8ZDQ - chains M and R of the 33 polymer chains in the assembly; structure by electron microscopy, 3.29 A resolution.

== Chain M (and R) ==
Name: Tail Tube Protein (gp13)
Source organism: Mycolicibacterium smegmatis MC2 155
Notes: chain R of this document is another copy of the same molecule, construct and numbering; everything in this record applies to it too
Sequence (300 residues; row label = number of the first residue in the row):
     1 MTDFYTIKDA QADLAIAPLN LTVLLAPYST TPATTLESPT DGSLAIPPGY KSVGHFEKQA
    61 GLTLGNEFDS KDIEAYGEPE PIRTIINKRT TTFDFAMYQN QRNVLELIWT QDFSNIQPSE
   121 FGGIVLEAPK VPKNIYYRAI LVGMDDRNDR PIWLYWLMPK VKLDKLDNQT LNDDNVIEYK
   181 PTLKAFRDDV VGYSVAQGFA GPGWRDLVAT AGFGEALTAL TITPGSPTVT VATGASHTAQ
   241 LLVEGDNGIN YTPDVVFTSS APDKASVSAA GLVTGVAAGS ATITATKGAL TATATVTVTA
Not modelled in the structure: 1

== Chain M / chain R interface ==
Residue-residue contacts (128):
  Thr-2(M) / Leu-44(R)
  Phe-4(M) / Asn-20(R)
  Phe-4(M) / Leu-21(R)
  Phe-4(M) / Thr-22(R)
  Phe-4(M) / Leu-44(R)  hydrophobic
  Phe-4(M) / Val-142(R)
  Phe-4(M) / Gly-143(R)
  Phe-4(M) / Met-144(R)  hydrophobic
  Tyr-5(M) / Asn-20(R)
  Ile-7(M) / Leu-24(R)  hydrophobic
  Ile-7(M) / Leu-44(R)  hydrophobic
  Ile-7(M) / Ile-46(R)  hydrophobic
  Ile-7(M) / Ser-52(R)
  Lys-8(M) / Leu-21(R)  hydrogen bond (side chain-backbone)
  Lys-8(M) / Thr-22(R)
  Lys-8(M) / Ser-52(R)  hydrogen bond (backbone-side chain)
  Lys-8(M) / Gly-54(R)
  Lys-8(M) / His-55(R)
  Lys-8(M) / Phe-56(R)
  Asp-9(M) / Ser-52(R)
  Ala-10(M) / His-55(R)
  Ala-10(M) / Gln-99(R)
  Gln-11(M) / Gln-99(R)  hydrogen bond (backbone-side chain)
  Gln-11(M) / Gln-101(R)
  Leu-14(M) / Tyr-98(R)
  Leu-14(M) / Gln-99(R)
  Leu-14(M) / Asn-100(R)  hydrogen bond (backbone-side chain)
  Leu-14(M) / Gln-101(R)
  Ile-16(M) / Asn-100(R)
  Ile-16(M) / Val-176(R)
  Ile-16(M) / Ile-177(R)  hydrogen bond (backbone-backbone)
  Ala-17(M) / Asn-175(R)
  Ala-17(M) / Val-176(R)  hydrophobic
  Pro-18(M) / Asp-173(R)
  Pro-18(M) / Asn-175(R)
  Pro-18(M) / Ile-177(R)
  Leu-19(M) / Asp-173(R)
  Leu-21(M) / Leu-171(R)  hydrophobic
  Thr-35(M) / Val-125(R)
  Glu-37(M) / Ser-119(R)  hydrogen bond
  Glu-37(M) / Phe-121(R)
  Glu-37(M) / Gly-122(R)
  Glu-37(M) / Gly-123(R)  hydrogen bond (side chain-backbone)
  Ser-38(M) / Phe-121(R)
  Pro-39(M) / Glu-120(R)
  Pro-39(M) / Phe-121(R)
  Thr-40(M) / Phe-121(R)
  Asp-41(M) / Phe-121(R)
  Gly-42(M) / Phe-121(R)
  Lys-58(M) / Asp-173(R)  salt bridge
  Gly-61(M) / Leu-171(R)
  Gly-61(M) / Asn-172(R)
  Leu-62(M) / Gln-169(R)
  Leu-62(M) / Thr-170(R)
  Leu-62(M) / Leu-171(R)  hydrogen bond (backbone-backbone)
  Thr-63(M) / Gln-169(R)
  Thr-63(M) / Thr-170(R)
  Leu-64(M) / Asn-168(R)
  Leu-64(M) / Gln-169(R)  hydrogen bond (backbone-backbone)
  Gly-65(M) / Asn-168(R)
  Asn-66(M) / Leu-166(R)
  Asn-66(M) / Asn-168(R)
  Asn-66(M) / Gln-169(R)
  Phe-68(M) / Leu-163(R)  hydrophobic
  Phe-68(M) / Asp-164(R)
  Phe-68(M) / Lys-165(R)
  Glu-74(M) / Lys-88(R)  salt bridge
  Glu-78(M) / Arg-187(R)  salt bridge
  Pro-79(M) / Asn-87(R)
  Pro-79(M) / Lys-88(R)  hydrogen bond (backbone-side chain)
  Glu-80(M) / Lys-88(R)
  Glu-80(M) / Arg-89(R)
  Pro-81(M) / Lys-88(R)
  Pro-81(M) / Phe-186(R)
  Ile-82(M) / Phe-186(R)
  Arg-83(M) / Tyr-136(R)
  Arg-83(M) / Phe-186(R)
  Thr-84(M) / Asn-134(R)
  Thr-84(M) / Tyr-136(R)
  Thr-84(M) / Lys-162(R)
  Thr-84(M) / Phe-186(R)
  Ile-85(M) / Asn-134(R)
  Ile-86(M) / Pro-132(R)  hydrophobic
  Ile-86(M) / Asn-134(R)  hydrogen bond (backbone-side chain)
  Ile-86(M) / Lys-162(R)
  Ile-86(M) / Leu-163(R)
  Arg-89(M) / Ile-108(R)  hydrogen bond (side chain-backbone)
  Arg-89(M) / Trp-109(R)
  Arg-89(M) / Pro-132(R)
  Arg-89(M) / Leu-166(R)
  Leu-154(M) / Ile-177(R)  hydrophobic
  Tyr-155(M) / Ile-124(R)
  Tyr-155(M) / Val-125(R)
  Trp-156(M) / Ile-177(R)  hydrophobic
  Arg-187(M) / Lys-130(R)
  Gly-192(M) / Lys-130(R)
  Tyr-193(M) / Glu-127(R)
  Tyr-193(M) / Ala-128(R)
  Val-195(M) / Trp-109(R)  hydrophobic
  Val-195(M) / Glu-127(R)
  Val-195(M) / Ala-128(R)  hydrogen bond (backbone-backbone)
  Ala-196(M) / Leu-126(R)
  Ala-196(M) / Glu-127(R)
  Gln-197(M) / Leu-105(R)
  Gln-197(M) / Trp-109(R)  hydrogen bond
  Gln-197(M) / Val-125(R)
  Gln-197(M) / Leu-126(R)  hydrogen bond (backbone-backbone)
  Gln-197(M) / Tyr-179(R)  hydrogen bond
  Gly-198(M) / Ile-124(R)
  Phe-199(M) / Asn-100(R)
  Phe-199(M) / Gly-123(R)
  Phe-199(M) / Ile-124(R)  hydrogen bond (backbone-backbone)
  Trp-204(M) / Gly-122(R)  hydrogen bond (side chain-backbone)
  Trp-204(M) / Ile-124(R)  hydrophobic
  Arg-205(M) / Phe-121(R)
  Val-208(M) / Gly-122(R)
  Ala-211(M) / Gln-101(R)
  Ala-211(M) / Arg-102(R)  hydrogen bond (backbone-backbone)
  Gly-212(M) / Arg-102(R)  hydrogen bond (backbone-side chain)
  Phe-213(M) / Arg-102(R)
  Phe-213(M) / Leu-105(R)  hydrophobic
  Phe-213(M) / Pro-118(R)
  Phe-213(M) / Ile-124(R)  hydrophobic
  Phe-213(M) / Leu-126(R)  hydrophobic
  Ile-249(M) / Ser-119(R)
  Ile-249(M) / Glu-120(R)
  Asn-250(M) / Glu-120(R)  hydrogen bond (backbone-backbone)
  Asn-250(M) / Phe-121(R)
Interface residues without a listed pair, chain M (73 interface residues in all): Ala-12, Ala-15, Thr-34, Ala-60, Ser-70, Asp-72, Asn-87, Lys-88, Ala-200, Gly-201, Gly-214, Glu-215, Leu-242, Gly-248
Interface residues without a listed pair, chain R (64 interface residues in all): Lys-51, Thr-110, Phe-113, Ile-116, Gln-117, Trp-153, Lys-160, Lys-184

== In short ==
73 residues of chain M and 64 residues of chain R are in contact; the contacts include 21 hydrogen bonds and 3
salt bridges. Polar pairs include Lys-58(M)/Asp-173(R), Glu-74(M)/Lys-88(R) and Glu-78(M)/Arg-187(R).
Both chains are Tail Tube Protein (gp13) (Mycolicibacterium smegmatis MC2 155). Entry 8ZDQ (Cryo-EM structure
of Mycobacteriophage Douge complete baseplate (gp13, gp17, gp23, gp16, gp18 and gp20)) was determined by
electron microscopy together with 8ZDJ, 8ZDK, 8ZDL and 8ZDO from the same study.
